Entry 7NDQ (X-ray diffraction, 2.55 A resolution); this record covers chains AAA and EEE of the 5 polymer chains in the assembly.

# Chain AAA
Name: HLA class I histocompatibility antigen, alpha chain E
From: Homo sapiens
UniProtKB: P13747 (HLAE_HUMAN); residues 1-276 here correspond to UniProt positions 22-297 (UniProt number = residue number + 21)
Sequence (277 residues; row label = number of the first residue in the row; numbering starts at 0):
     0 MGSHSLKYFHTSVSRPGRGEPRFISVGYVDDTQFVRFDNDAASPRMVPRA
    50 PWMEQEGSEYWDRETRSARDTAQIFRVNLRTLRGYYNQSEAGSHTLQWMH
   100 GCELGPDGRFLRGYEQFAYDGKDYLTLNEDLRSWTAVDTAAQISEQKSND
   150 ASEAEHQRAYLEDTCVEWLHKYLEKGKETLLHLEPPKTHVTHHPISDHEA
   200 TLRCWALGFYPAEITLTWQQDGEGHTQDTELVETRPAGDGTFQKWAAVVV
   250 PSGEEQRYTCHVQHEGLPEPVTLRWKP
Not modelled in the structure: 0
Disulfides: Cys101-Cys164, Cys203-Cys259
Sequence notes: initiating methionine (0)
Curated features (UniProtKB/Swiss-Prot):
  - region: Lys275, Pro276 (Connecting peptide)
  - binding site (a peptide antigen): Tyr7, Glu63, Ser66, Asn77, Tyr84, Ser143, Lys146, Gln156, Tyr159, Tyr171
  - glycosylation: Asn86 (N-linked (GlcNAc...) asparagine)
Reported in the primary citation:
  - mutagenesis - S147C: abolished binding to HLA-E-Gag6V-specific TCRs
  - mutagenesis - F116C: unchanged binding to HLA-E-Gag6V TCRs
  - mutagenesis - Y84C, Y84C/A139C, F116C, S147C: increased stability
  - mutagenesis - S147C: unchanged binding to HLA-E-inhA- and HLA-E-UL40-specific TCRs
  - mutagenesis - F116C: unchanged binding to HLA-E-inhA and HLA-E-UL40 TCRs

# Chain EEE
Name: T cell receptor beta variable 7-9, M1-specific T cell receptor beta chain
From: Homo sapiens
UniProtKB: chimeric construct of P04435, A0A0J9YX06, K7N5M4: residues 1-108 from P04435 (TVB79_HUMAN) positions 20-115 (offset varies); residues 114-127 from A0A0J9YX06 positions 2-15 (UniProt number = residue number - 112); residues 129-258 from K7N5M4 positions 120-249 (UniProt number = residue number - 9)
Sequence (244 residues; each row starts with the number of its first residue; note: 15 numbers in that range are skipped by the numbering (no residue carries them; nothing is unmodelled there); numbering starts at 0):
     0 MDTGVSQNPRHKITKRGQNVTFRCDPISEH
    37 NRLYWYRQTLGQGPEFLTYFQN
    63 EAQLEKSRLLSDRFSAERP
    83 KGSFSTLEIQRTEQGDSAMYLCASSLGR
   113 EYGYTFGSGTRLTVV
   129 EDLNKVFPPEVAVFEPSEAEISHTQKATLVCLATGFYPDHVELSWWVNGK
   179 EVHSGVCTDPQPLKEQPALNDSRYALSSRLRVSATFWQDPRNHFRCQVQF
   229 YGLSENDEWTQDRAKPVTQIVSAEAWGRAD
Not modelled in the structure: 0-2
Disulfides: Cys23-Cys104, Cys159-Cys224
Sequence notes: initiating methionine (0); linker (109-110, 113); engineered mutation Asn132 (Lys123 in K7N5M4), Lys133 (Asn124 in K7N5M4), Asp217 (Asn208 in K7N5M4)

# Interface between chain AAA and chain EEE
Contacting residue pairs (14):
  Arg65(AAA) with Tyr55(EEE), hydrogen bond; Gln57(EEE), hydrogen bond (backbone-side chain); Leu66(EEE)
  Arg68(AAA) with Gln57(EEE)
  Asp69(AAA) with Asn37(EEE), hydrogen bond; Arg38(EEE), salt bridge; Gln57(EEE), hydrogen bond; Gly109(EEE)
  Gln72(AAA) with Asn37(EEE); Asn58(EEE), hydrogen bond
  Ile73(AAA) with Leu108(EEE)
  Arg75(AAA) with Glu28(EEE), salt bridge
  Arg79(AAA) with Glu28(EEE), salt bridge
  His155(AAA) with Glu113(EEE), salt bridge
Interface residues without a listed pair, chain AAA (9 interface residues in all): Val76
Interface residues without a listed pair, chain EEE (11 interface residues in all): Arg110
The authors on this interface:
  - interface residues, chain AAA: Arg65(AAA)

# Overview
Chain AAA and chain EEE form an interface of 9 and 11 residues respectively, with 5 hydrogen bonds and 4 salt
bridges. Polar pairs include Asp69(AAA)-Arg38(EEE), Arg75(AAA)-Glu28(EEE) and Arg79(AAA)-Glu28(EEE). From
UniProt: 10 peptide antigen-binding residues on chain AAA. From the paper: Y84C, Y84C/A139C and F116C of chain
AAA, among others, increase stability; the interface residue Arg65(AAA).
Here chain AAA is HLA class I histocompatibility antigen, alpha chain E and chain EEE is T cell receptor beta
variable 7-9, M1-specific T cell receptor beta chain, both from Homo sapiens. Entry 7NDQ (Gag:02 TCR in
complex with HLA-E) was determined by X-ray diffraction together with 6ZKW, 6ZKX, 6ZKY, 6ZKZ, 7NDT and 7NDU
from the same study.
